Entry 5J6H (X-ray diffraction, 2.30 A resolution); this record covers chains A and F of the 3 polymer chains in the assembly.

# Chain A
Protein: H-2 class I histocompatibility antigen, Q10 alpha chain
From: Mus musculus
Reference sequence: P01898 (HA10_MOUSE); residues 1-301 here correspond to UniProt positions 25-325 (UniProt number = residue number + 24)
Amino-acid sequence (302 residues; numbered 0 to 301; the number before each row is that of its first residue; numbering starts at 0):
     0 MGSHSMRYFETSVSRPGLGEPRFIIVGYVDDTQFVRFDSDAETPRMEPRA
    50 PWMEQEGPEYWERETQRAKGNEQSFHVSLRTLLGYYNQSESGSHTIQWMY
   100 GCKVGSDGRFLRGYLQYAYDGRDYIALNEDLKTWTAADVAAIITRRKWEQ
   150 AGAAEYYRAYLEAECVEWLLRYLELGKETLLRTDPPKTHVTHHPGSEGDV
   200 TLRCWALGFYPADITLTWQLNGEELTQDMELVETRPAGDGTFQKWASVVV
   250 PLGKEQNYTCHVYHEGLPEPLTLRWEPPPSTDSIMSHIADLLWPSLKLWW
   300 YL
Disordered / not traced: 0, 195, 277-301
Differences from the reference sequence: initiating methionine (0)
Disulfides: C101-C164, C203-C259
Ion coordination: Na+: T94, Q96
Small-molecule neighbours: nicotinamide (NCA): E46, P47, R48, A49, E53

# Chain F
Protein: Val-gly-ile-thr-asn-val-asp-leu
Amino-acid sequence (8 residues; row label = number of the first residue in the row):
     1 VGITNVDL

# Interface between chain A and chain F
Contacting residue pairs (43):
  M5(A) - V1(F)
  Y7(A) - V1(F)  hydrogen bond (side chain-backbone)
  Y7(A) - G2(F)
  Y59(A) - V1(F)  hydrophobic
  R62(A) - V1(F)
  E63(A) - V1(F)
  E63(A) - G2(F)  hydrogen bond (side chain-backbone)
  R66(A) - G2(F)
  R66(A) - I3(F)  hydrogen bond (side chain-backbone)
  N70(A) - I3(F)  hydrogen bond (side chain-backbone)
  N70(A) - T4(F)
  N70(A) - N5(F)  hydrogen bond (side chain-backbone)
  S73(A) - N5(F)  hydrogen bond
  S73(A) - D7(F)  hydrogen bond
  F74(A) - N5(F)
  V76(A) - D7(F)
  S77(A) - D7(F)
  S77(A) - L8(F)  hydrogen bond (side chain-backbone)
  Y84(A) - L8(F)  hydrogen bond (side chain-backbone)
  W97(A) - I3(F)  hydrophobic
  W97(A) - T4(F)
  W97(A) - N5(F)
  Y99(A) - G2(F)
  Y99(A) - I3(F)  hydrogen bond (side chain-backbone)
  Y116(A) - N5(F)  hydrogen bond
  Y116(A) - L8(F)  hydrophobic
  Y123(A) - L8(F)  hydrophobic
  T143(A) - L8(F)  hydrogen bond (side chain-backbone)
  K146(A) - L8(F)
  W147(A) - V6(F)
  W147(A) - D7(F)  hydrogen bond (side chain-backbone)
  W147(A) - L8(F)  hydrophobic
  Y155(A) - I3(F)
  Y155(A) - T4(F)  hydrogen bond (side chain-backbone)
  Y156(A) - T4(F)
  Y156(A) - N5(F)
  Y156(A) - V6(F)  hydrogen bond (side chain-backbone)
  Y159(A) - V1(F)  hydrogen bond (side chain-backbone)
  Y159(A) - G2(F)
  Y159(A) - I3(F)  hydrophobic
  E163(A) - I3(F)
  W167(A) - V1(F)
  Y171(A) - V1(F)  hydrogen bond (side chain-backbone)
Also at the interface, not in a pair above, chain A (30 interface residues in all): E9, T80, L81, I95, A152

# Summary
30 residues of chain A and 8 residues of chain F are in contact, with 17 hydrogen bonds. Polar contacts
include Y7(A)-V1(F), E63(A)-G2(F) and R66(A)-I3(F). Bound to chain A: nicotinamide. T94(A) and Q96(A)
coordinate Na+.
Here chain A is H-2 class I histocompatibility antigen, Q10 alpha chain (Mus musculus) and chain F is
Val-gly-ile-thr-asn-val-asp-leu. Entry 5J6H (Recognition of the MHC class Ib molecule H2-Q10 by the natural
killer cell receptor Ly49C) was determined by X-ray diffraction together with 5J6G from the same study.
